Entry 6O9B (X-ray diffraction, 2.20 A resolution); this record covers chains A and B of the 3 polymer chains in the assembly.

# Chain A
Protein: HLA class I histocompatibility antigen, A-3 alpha chain
From: Homo sapiens
UniProtKB: P04439 (1A03_HUMAN); residues 1-280 here correspond to UniProt positions 25-304 (UniProt number = residue number + 24)
Amino-acid sequence (300 residues; numbered -2 to 297; the number before each row is that of its first residue; numbers below 1 keep their minus sign (Met-2 is residue -2)):
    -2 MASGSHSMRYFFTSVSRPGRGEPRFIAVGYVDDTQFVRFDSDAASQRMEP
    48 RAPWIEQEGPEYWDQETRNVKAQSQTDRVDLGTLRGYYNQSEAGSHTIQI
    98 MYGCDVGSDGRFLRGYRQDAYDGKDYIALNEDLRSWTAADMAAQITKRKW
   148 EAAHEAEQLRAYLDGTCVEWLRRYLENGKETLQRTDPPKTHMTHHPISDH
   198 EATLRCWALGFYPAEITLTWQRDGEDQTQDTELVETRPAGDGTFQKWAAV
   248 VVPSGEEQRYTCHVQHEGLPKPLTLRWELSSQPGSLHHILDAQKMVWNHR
Not modelled in the structure: -2 to -1, 278-297
Disulfides: Cys101-Cys164, Cys203-Cys259
Sequence notes: cloning artifact (-2 to 0); expression tag (281-297)

# Chain B
Protein: Beta-2-microglobulin
From: Homo sapiens
UniProtKB: P61769 (B2MG_HUMAN); residues 1-119 here = UniProt positions 1-119
Amino-acid sequence (119 residues; row label = number of the first residue in the row):
     1 MSRSVALAVLALLSLSGLEAIQRTPKIQVYSRHPAENGKSNFLNCYVSGF
    51 HPSDIEVDLLKNGERIEKVEHSDLSFSKDWSFYLLYYTEFTPTEKDEYAC
   101 RVNHVTLSQPKIVKWDRDM
Not modelled in the structure: 1-18
Disulfides: Cys45-Cys100

# Chain A / chain B interface
Contacting residue pairs - 59 pairs, chain A then chain B:
  Phe8(A) - Ser75(B)
  Phe8(A) - Phe76(B)
  Phe9(A) - Phe76(B)
  Thr10(A) - Phe76(B)
  Thr10(A) - Phe82(B)
  Val12(A) - Ser53(B)
  Ile23(A) - Leu74(B)  hydrophobic
  Val25(A) - Asp73(B)
  Val25(A) - Leu74(B)
  Tyr27(A) - Ser75(B)  hydrogen bond
  Tyr27(A) - Tyr83(B)
  Gln32(A) - Asp73(B)  hydrogen bond
  Arg35(A) - Asp73(B)  salt bridge
  Arg48(A) - Asp73(B)  salt bridge
  Gln87(A) - Glu19(B)
  Ser92(A) - Glu19(B)
  His93(A) - Glu19(B)
  Thr94(A) - Phe82(B)
  Gln96(A) - His51(B)  hydrogen bond
  Gln96(A) - Phe76(B)
  Gln96(A) - Trp80(B)  hydrogen bond (side chain-backbone)
  Gln96(A) - Phe82(B)
  Ile97(A) - Phe76(B)
  Met98(A) - Lys78(B)
  Gln115(A) - Trp80(B)
  Asp116(A) - Trp80(B)
  Ala117(A) - Trp80(B)  hydrophobic
  Asp119(A) - Glu19(B)
  Asp119(A) - Ile21(B)
  Asp119(A) - His51(B)
  Gly120(A) - Arg23(B)  hydrogen bond (backbone-side chain)
  Gly120(A) - His51(B)
  Gly120(A) - Trp80(B)
  Lys121(A) - Ile21(B)
  Asp122(A) - Trp80(B)  hydrogen bond
  His192(A) - Asp118(B)  salt bridge
  Arg202(A) - Asp118(B)  hydrogen bond (side chain-backbone)
  Trp204(A) - Asp118(B)
  Trp204(A) - Met119(B)
  Val231(A) - Gln28(B)
  Glu232(A) - Lys26(B)
  Glu232(A) - Gln28(B)  hydrogen bond (backbone-side chain)
  Glu232(A) - Ser48(B)  hydrogen bond
  Glu232(A) - Gly49(B)
  Thr233(A) - Tyr46(B)
  Arg234(A) - Gln28(B)  hydrogen bond
  Arg234(A) - Tyr30(B)
  Arg234(A) - Tyr46(B)
  Arg234(A) - Met119(B)  hydrogen bond (side chain-backbone)
  Pro235(A) - Tyr30(B)  hydrogen bond (backbone-side chain)
  Pro235(A) - Tyr46(B)
  Ala236(A) - Arg32(B)  hydrogen bond (backbone-side chain)
  Ala236(A) - Asn44(B)  hydrogen bond (backbone-side chain)
  Gly237(A) - Arg32(B)  hydrogen bond (backbone-side chain)
  Asp238(A) - Arg32(B)
  Asp238(A) - His33(B)
  Gln242(A) - Tyr30(B)
  Gln242(A) - Ser31(B)
  Gln242(A) - Arg32(B)  hydrogen bond (side chain-backbone)
Other interface residues (no listed pair), chain A (38 interface residues in all): Leu206, Trp244
Other interface residues (no listed pair), chain B (29 interface residues in all): Pro34, Ser77, Asp79, Leu85

# In short
38 residues of chain A and 29 residues of chain B are in contact, with 16 hydrogen bonds and 3 salt bridges.
Polar pairs include Arg35(A)-Asp73(B), Arg48(A)-Asp73(B) and His192(A)-Asp118(B).
Chain A is HLA class I histocompatibility antigen, A-3 alpha chain and chain B is Beta-2-microglobulin, both
from Homo sapiens; the structure, Crystal structure of HLA-A3*01 in complex with a wild-type beta-catenin
peptide, was determined by X-ray diffraction (same publication as 6O9C).
